PDB entry 5KEQ | electron microscopy, 4.30 A resolution (low resolution: residue-level contacts below are approximate; hydrogen-bond / salt-bridge calls are withheld) | chains A and B of the 6 polymer chains in the assembly

Chain A (and B):
Molecule: Major capsid protein L1
From: Human papillomavirus type 16
Notes: chain B of this document is another copy of the same molecule, construct and numbering; everything in this record applies to it too
UniProtKB: P03101 (VL1_HPV16); residue numbers follow UniProt; this construct covers 3-485
Chain sequence (483 residues; row label = number of the first residue in the row):
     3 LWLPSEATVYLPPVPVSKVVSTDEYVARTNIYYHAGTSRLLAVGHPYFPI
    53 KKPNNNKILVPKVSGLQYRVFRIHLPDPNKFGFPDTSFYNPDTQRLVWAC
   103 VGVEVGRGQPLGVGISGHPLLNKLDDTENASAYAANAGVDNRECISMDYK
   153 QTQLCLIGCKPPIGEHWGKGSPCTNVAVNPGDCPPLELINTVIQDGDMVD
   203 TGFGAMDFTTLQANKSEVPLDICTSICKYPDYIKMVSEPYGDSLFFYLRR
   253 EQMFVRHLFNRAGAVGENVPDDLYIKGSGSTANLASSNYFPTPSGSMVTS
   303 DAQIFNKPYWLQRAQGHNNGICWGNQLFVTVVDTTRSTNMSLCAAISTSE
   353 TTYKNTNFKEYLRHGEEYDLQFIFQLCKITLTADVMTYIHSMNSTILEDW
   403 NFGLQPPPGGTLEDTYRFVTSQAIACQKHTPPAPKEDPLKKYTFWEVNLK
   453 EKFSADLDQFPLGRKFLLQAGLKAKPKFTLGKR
Disordered / not traced: 3-11 (chain B: 3-17, 481-485)

Interface between chain A and chain B:
Contacting residue pairs (18; chain A residue first):
  N403(A) with V18(B)
  G405(A) with S19(B)
  Q407(A) with V18(B)
  P410(A) with S19(B); D386(B); T389(B)
  G411(A) with V18(B); S19(B)
  G412(A) with V18(B); S19(B)
  T413(A) with V18(B); K20(B)
  E415(A) with Y242(B); M394(B)
  F420(A) with K236(B)
  A425(A) with L188(B)
  A427(A) with C175(B)
  Q429(A) with S173(B)
Also at the interface, not in a pair above, chain A (15 interface residues in all): L406, P408, I426
Also at the interface, not in a pair above, chain B (15 interface residues in all): V21, P187, S393, N395

Overview:
Chain A and chain B each contribute 15 residues to their interface.
Chain A and chain B are both Major capsid protein L1 (Human papillomavirus type 16); the structure, High
resolution cryo-EM maps of Human papillomavirus 16 reveal L2 location and heparin-induced conformational
changes, was determined by electron microscopy (same publication as 5KEP).
